PDB entry 6MLR | electron microscopy, 4.20 A resolution (low resolution: residue-level contacts below are approximate; hydrogen-bond / salt-bridge calls are withheld) | chains B and C of the 3 polymer chains in the assembly

== Chain B ==
Name: Tubulin beta chain
Organism: Sus scrofa
Reference sequence: P02554 (TBB_PIG); the author numbering skips numbers that UniProt does not, so the offset changes along the chain: 1-44 = UniProt 1-44; 47-360 = UniProt 45-358; 369-455 = UniProt 359-445
Amino-acid sequence (445 residues; each row starts with the number of its first residue; note: 10 numbers in that range are skipped by the numbering (no residue carries them; nothing is unmodelled there)):
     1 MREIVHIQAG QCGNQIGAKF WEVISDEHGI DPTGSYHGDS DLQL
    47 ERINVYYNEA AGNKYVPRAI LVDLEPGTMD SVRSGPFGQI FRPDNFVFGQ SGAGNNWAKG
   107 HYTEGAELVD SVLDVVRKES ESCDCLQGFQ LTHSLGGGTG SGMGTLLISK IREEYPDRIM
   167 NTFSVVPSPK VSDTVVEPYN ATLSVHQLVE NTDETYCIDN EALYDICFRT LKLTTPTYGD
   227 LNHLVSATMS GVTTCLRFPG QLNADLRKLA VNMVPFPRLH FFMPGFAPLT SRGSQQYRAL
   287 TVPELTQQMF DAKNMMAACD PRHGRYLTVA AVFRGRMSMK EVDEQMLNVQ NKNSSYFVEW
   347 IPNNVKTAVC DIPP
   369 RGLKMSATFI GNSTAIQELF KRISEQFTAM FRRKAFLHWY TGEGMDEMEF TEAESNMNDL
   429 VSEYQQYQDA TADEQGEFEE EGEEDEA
Disordered / not traced: 1, 438-455
Residues lining bound ligands:
  - GDP (guanosine-5'-diphosphate): Gly10, Gln11, Cys12, Asn101, Ser140, Gly142, Gly143, Gly144, Thr145, Gly146, Asp179, Glu183, Asn206, Leu209, Tyr224, Leu227, Asn228
  - GTP (guanosine-5'-triphosphate): Leu248, Asn249, Lys254
  - taxol (TA1): Glu22, Val23, Asp26, Glu27, Leu217, Asp226, His229, Leu230, Ala233, Ser236, Gly237, Phe272, Pro274, Leu275, Thr276, Ser277, Arg278, Arg320, Pro360, Arg369, Gly370, Leu371
UniProt features mapped onto this chain:
  - motif: Met1 to Ile4 (MREI motif)
  - binding site (GTP): Gln11, Glu71, Ser140, Gly144, Thr145, Gly146, Asn206, Asn228
  - binding site (Mg(2+)): Glu71
  - modified residue: Ser40 (Phosphoserine), Lys60 (N6-acetyllysine), Ser174 (Phosphoserine), Thr287 (Phosphothreonine), Thr292 (Phosphothreonine), Arg320 (Omega-N-methylarginine), Glu448 (5-glutamyl polyglutamate)
  - cross-link (Glycyl lysine isopeptide (Lys-Gly)): Lys60 (interchain with G-Cter in ubiquitin), Lys326 (interchain with G-Cter in ubiquitin)

== Chain C ==
Name: Kinesin-like protein KIF7
Organism: Homo sapiens
Reference sequence: Q2M1P5 (KIF7_HUMAN); residues 1-398 here = UniProt positions 1-398
Amino-acid sequence (399 residues; row label = number of the first residue in the row; numbering starts at 0):
     0 GMGLEAQRLP GAEEAPVRVA LRVRPLLPKE LLHGHQSCLQ VEPGLGRVTL GRDRHFGFHV
    60 VLAEDAGQEA VYQACVQPLL EAFFEGFNAT VFAYGQTGSG KTYTMGEASV ASLLEDEQGI
   120 VPRAMAEAFK LIDENDLLDC LVHVSYLEVY KEEFRDLLEV GTASRDIQLR EDERGNVVLC
   180 GVKEVDVEGL DEVLSLLEMG NAARHTGATH LNHLSSRSHT VFTVTLEQRG RAPSRLPRPA
   240 PGQLLVSKFH FVDLAGSERV LKTGSTGERL KESIQINSSL LALGNVISAL GDPQRRGSHI
   300 PYRDSKITRI LKDSLGGNAK TVMIACVSPS SSDFDETLNT LNYASRAQNI RNRATVNWRP
   360 EAERPPEETA SGARGPPRHR SETRIIHRGR RAPGPATAS
Disordered / not traced: 0-11, 205-209, 231-239, 349-398
Construct notes: expression tag (0)
Residues lining bound ligands: AMP-PNP (ANP; phosphoaminophosphonic acid-adenylate ester): Arg21, Arg23, Pro24, Leu26, Gln95, Thr96, Gly97, Ser98, Gly99, Lys100, Thr101, Tyr102, Arg203, His212, Ser215, Asp252, Leu253
UniProt features mapped onto this chain:
  - binding site (ATP): Gly94 to Thr101
  - natural variant: Arg154 (R154Q: In ACLS; uncertain significance)

== How chain B and chain C interact ==
Pairs across the interface - 28 pairs, chain B then chain C:
  Glu159(B) - Ser163(C)
  Asp163(B) - Lys270(C)
  Glu196(B) - Arg302(C)
  Pro263(B) - Asp303(C)
  Arg264(B) - Arg302(C)
  Arg264(B) - Asp303(C)
  Trp346(B) - Arg295(C)
  Met416(B) - Arg169(C)
  Met416(B) - Glu170(C)
  Met416(B) - Asp171(C)
  Glu417(B) - Arg169(C)
  Thr419(B) - Glu170(C)
  Thr419(B) - Asp171(C)
  Thr419(B) - Glu172(C)
  Glu420(B) - Leu168(C)
  Glu420(B) - Arg169(C)
  Glu420(B) - Glu170(C)
  Glu420(B) - Arg308(C)
  Ser423(B) - Glu170(C)
  Asn424(B) - Arg308(C)
  Asp427(B) - His298(C)
  Asp427(B) - Arg302(C)
  Ser430(B) - His298(C)
  Glu431(B) - Arg302(C)
  Gln434(B) - Ser297(C)
  Gln434(B) - His298(C)
  Tyr435(B) - Ser297(C)
  Asp437(B) - Arg295(C)
Also at the interface, not in a pair above, chain B (20 interface residues in all): Lys156, Leu428
Also at the interface, not in a pair above, chain C (15 interface residues in all): Arg164, Lys305

== In short ==
The interface between chain B and chain C involves 20 residues on one side and 15 on the other. Bound to chain
B: GTP, GDP and taxol. Ligands of chain C: AMP-PNP.
Here chain B is Tubulin beta chain (Sus scrofa) and chain C is Kinesin-like protein KIF7 (Homo sapiens). Entry
6MLR (Cryo-EM structure of microtubule-bound Kif7 in the AMPPNP state) was determined by electron microscopy
(same publication as 6MLQ).
